3MI5 - chains A and M of the 12 polymer chains in the assembly; structure by X-ray diffraction, 1.78 A resolution.

== Chain A ==
Protein: Protocatechuate 3,4-dioxygenase alpha chain
Organism: Pseudomonas putida
Notes: EC 1.13.11.3
UniProt: P00436 (PCXA_PSEPU); residues 1-200 here correspond to UniProt positions 2-201 (UniProt number = residue number + 1)
Amino-acid sequence (200 residues; each row starts with the number of its first residue):
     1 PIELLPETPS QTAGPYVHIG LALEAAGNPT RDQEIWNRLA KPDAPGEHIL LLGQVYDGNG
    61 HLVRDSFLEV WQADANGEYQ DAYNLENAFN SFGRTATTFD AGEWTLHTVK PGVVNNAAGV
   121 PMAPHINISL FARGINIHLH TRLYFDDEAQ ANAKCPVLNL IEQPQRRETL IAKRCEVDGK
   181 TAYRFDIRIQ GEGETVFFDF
Ligand contacts: catechol (CAQ): Asn-152, Ala-153, Leu-158, Asn-159, Pro-164, Arg-167, Glu-168, Ile-171
Curated features (UniProtKB/Swiss-Prot):
  - binding site (3,4-dihydroxybenzoate): Arg-133

== Chain M ==
Protein: Protocatechuate 3,4-dioxygenase beta chain
Organism: Pseudomonas putida
Notes: EC 1.13.11.3
UniProt: P00437 (PCXB_PSEPU); residues 301-538 here correspond to UniProt positions 2-239 (UniProt number = residue number - 299)
Amino-acid sequence (238 residues; row label = number of the first residue in the row):
   301 PAQDNSRFVI RDRNWHPKAL TPDYKTSIAR SPRQALVSIP QSISETTGPN FSHLGFGAHD
   361 HDLLLNFNNG GLPIGERIIV AGRVVDQYGK PVPNTLVEMW QANAGGRYRH KNDRYLAPLD
   421 PNFGGVGRCL TDSDGYYSFR TIKPGPHPWR NGPNDWRPAH IYFGISGPSI ATKLITQLYF
   481 EGDPLIPMCP IVKSIANPEA VQQLIAKLDM NNANPMDCLA YRFDIVLRGQ RKTHFENC
Differences from the reference sequence: engineered mutation His-447 (Tyr148 in P00437), Tyr-462 (His163 in P00437)
Bound ions: Fe ion: Tyr-408, His-460, Tyr-462 (together with catechol)
Ligand contacts: catechol (CAQ): Tyr-408, His-447, Trp-449, Arg-457, His-460, Tyr-462

== Interface between chain A and chain M ==
Residue-residue contacts (175; chain A residue first):
  Leu-4(A) / Val-309(M)  hydrophobic
  Leu-4(A) / Gln-387(M)
  Leu-4(A) / Tyr-388(M)  hydrophobic
  Leu-5(A) / Asp-386(M)
  Leu-5(A) / Gln-387(M)  hydrogen bond (backbone-side chain)
  Pro-6(A) / Trp-315(M)  hydrophobic
  Pro-6(A) / Gln-503(M)  hydrogen bond (backbone-side chain)
  Pro-6(A) / Val-526(M)
  Glu-7(A) / Arg-311(M)  salt bridge
  Glu-7(A) / Trp-315(M)  hydrogen bond (backbone-side chain)
  Glu-7(A) / His-316(M)  salt bridge
  Glu-7(A) / Gln-387(M)
  Glu-7(A) / Gln-503(M)
  Glu-7(A) / Val-526(M)
  Glu-7(A) / Arg-528(M)
  Thr-8(A) / His-316(M)
  Thr-8(A) / Leu-474(M)
  Thr-8(A) / Thr-476(M)
  Thr-8(A) / Gln-503(M)
  Thr-8(A) / Leu-504(M)
  Thr-8(A) / Ile-525(M)
  Thr-8(A) / Val-526(M)  hydrogen bond (side chain-backbone)
  Pro-9(A) / His-316(M)
  Pro-9(A) / Thr-476(M)  hydrogen bond (backbone-side chain)
  Pro-9(A) / Ile-495(M)  hydrophobic
  Pro-9(A) / Ala-500(M)
  Pro-9(A) / Gln-503(M)
  Pro-9(A) / Leu-504(M)
  Ser-10(A) / His-316(M)  hydrogen bond (backbone-side chain)
  Ser-10(A) / Pro-317(M)
  Ser-10(A) / Leu-474(M)
  Ser-10(A) / Ile-475(M)  hydrogen bond (side chain-backbone)
  Gln-11(A) / Ile-475(M)  hydrogen bond (backbone-backbone)
  Gln-11(A) / Thr-476(M)
  Gln-11(A) / Gln-477(M)
  Gln-11(A) / Tyr-479(M)  hydrogen bond
  Gln-11(A) / Ile-491(M)  hydrogen bond (side chain-backbone)
  Gln-11(A) / Val-492(M)
  Gln-11(A) / Ser-494(M)  hydrogen bond
  Gln-11(A) / Ile-495(M)
  Gln-11(A) / Leu-504(M)
  Thr-12(A) / Tyr-324(M)  hydrogen bond
  Thr-12(A) / Tyr-462(M)
  Thr-12(A) / Gln-477(M)  hydrogen bond (backbone-side chain)
  Ala-13(A) / Trp-400(M)
  Ala-13(A) / Tyr-462(M)
  Ala-13(A) / Ile-475(M)  hydrophobic
  Pro-15(A) / His-410(M)
  Tyr-16(A) / Trp-400(M)
  Tyr-16(A) / Tyr-408(M)  hydrophobic
  Tyr-16(A) / His-410(M)
  Tyr-16(A) / Asn-412(M)  hydrogen bond (side chain-backbone)
  Tyr-16(A) / Asp-413(M)
  Val-17(A) / Trp-400(M)
  His-18(A) / His-410(M)  hydrogen bond
  Ile-19(A) / Trp-400(M)  hydrophobic
  Ile-19(A) / Tyr-408(M)  hydrophobic
  Ile-19(A) / Arg-409(M)
  Ile-19(A) / His-410(M)
  Ile-19(A) / Gly-425(M)
  Ile-19(A) / Val-426(M)
  Gly-20(A) / Trp-400(M)
  Gly-20(A) / Val-426(M)
  Leu-21(A) / Glu-398(M)
  Leu-21(A) / Trp-400(M)  hydrophobic
  Leu-21(A) / Ile-475(M)  hydrophobic
  Ala-25(A) / Lys-411(M)
  Ala-26(A) / His-410(M)
  Ala-26(A) / Lys-411(M)  hydrogen bond (backbone-backbone)
  Gly-27(A) / Lys-411(M)
  Asn-28(A) / Arg-409(M)  hydrogen bond (side chain-backbone)
  Arg-31(A) / Val-426(M)
  Arg-31(A) / Arg-428(M)
  Gln-33(A) / Leu-354(M)
  Gln-33(A) / Gly-355(M)  hydrogen bond (side chain-backbone)
  Gln-33(A) / Arg-428(M)  hydrogen bond (backbone-side chain)
  Ile-35(A) / Phe-351(M)  hydrophobic
  Ile-35(A) / Leu-396(M)  hydrophobic
  Asp-57(A) / Ala-329(M)
  Gly-58(A) / Ala-329(M)  hydrogen bond (backbone-backbone)
  Asn-59(A) / Ala-329(M)
  Val-63(A) / Arg-330(M)
  Asp-65(A) / Arg-330(M)  salt bridge
  Glu-69(A) / Lys-473(M)  salt bridge
  Trp-71(A) / Ser-344(M)  hydrogen bond (side chain-backbone)
  Trp-71(A) / Thr-347(M)  hydrogen bond
  Trp-71(A) / Gly-348(M)
  Trp-71(A) / Pro-349(M)
  Trp-71(A) / Ile-470(M)  hydrophobic
  Glu-78(A) / Pro-301(M)
  Tyr-79(A) / Pro-301(M)
  Tyr-79(A) / Ala-302(M)  hydrogen bond (backbone-backbone)
  Tyr-79(A) / Ile-343(M)  hydrophobic
  Tyr-79(A) / Ser-344(M)  hydrogen bond
  Tyr-79(A) / Thr-347(M)
  Gln-80(A) / Pro-301(M)
  Asp-81(A) / Ala-302(M)
  Asp-81(A) / Gly-348(M)
  Asp-81(A) / Pro-349(M)
  Asp-81(A) / Asn-350(M)  hydrogen bond (backbone-backbone)
  Tyr-83(A) / Asn-350(M)  hydrogen bond (backbone-backbone)
  Tyr-83(A) / Phe-351(M)  hydrophobic
  Asn-84(A) / His-353(M)
  Phe-92(A) / Pro-349(M)  hydrophobic
  Phe-92(A) / Phe-351(M)  hydrophobic
  Arg-94(A) / Glu-398(M)  salt bridge
  Phe-99(A) / His-410(M)
  Phe-99(A) / Lys-411(M)
  Phe-99(A) / Asn-412(M)
  Val-114(A) / Ile-343(M)  hydrophobic
  Ala-117(A) / Arg-307(M)
  Ala-117(A) / Gln-341(M)
  Ala-117(A) / Asn-537(M)  hydrogen bond (backbone-side chain)
  Ala-118(A) / Asn-537(M)
  Met-122(A) / Ser-342(M)
  Met-122(A) / Ser-344(M)
  His-125(A) / Ser-344(M)  hydrogen bond
  Asn-127(A) / Ser-344(M)
  Asn-127(A) / Glu-345(M)
  Asn-127(A) / Ile-470(M)
  Phe-131(A) / Lys-473(M)
  Phe-131(A) / Ile-475(M)  hydrophobic
  Arg-133(A) / Tyr-324(M)
  Arg-133(A) / Thr-326(M)
  Arg-133(A) / Arg-330(M)  hydrogen bond (backbone-side chain)
  Gly-134(A) / Tyr-324(M)  hydrogen bond (backbone-side chain)
  Gly-134(A) / Thr-326(M)
  Gly-134(A) / Ser-327(M)
  Ile-135(A) / Arg-330(M)
  Asn-136(A) / Pro-317(M)
  Asn-136(A) / Lys-318(M)  hydrogen bond (side chain-backbone)
  Asn-136(A) / Ala-319(M)  hydrogen bond (side chain-backbone)
  Asn-136(A) / Thr-321(M)  hydrogen bond
  Asn-136(A) / Tyr-324(M)
  Asn-136(A) / Ser-494(M)
  Ile-137(A) / Arg-313(M)
  Ile-137(A) / His-316(M)
  Ile-137(A) / Pro-317(M)
  His-138(A) / Arg-311(M)
  His-138(A) / Lys-473(M)
  Leu-139(A) / Pro-332(M)  hydrophobic
  His-140(A) / Arg-311(M)
  Arg-142(A) / Ser-342(M)
  Arg-142(A) / Ser-344(M)
  Arg-142(A) / Glu-345(M)  salt bridge
  Leu-160(A) / Val-337(M)
  Leu-160(A) / Ile-339(M)  hydrophobic
  Leu-160(A) / Pro-340(M)
  Arg-166(A) / Gln-334(M)
  Ile-189(A) / Arg-330(M)
  Ile-189(A) / Ser-331(M)
  Ile-189(A) / Pro-332(M)
  Gln-190(A) / Ile-328(M)  hydrogen bond (side chain-backbone)
  Gln-190(A) / Ala-329(M)
  Gln-190(A) / Ser-331(M)  hydrogen bond (side chain-backbone)
  Gln-190(A) / Arg-333(M)
  Glu-194(A) / Pro-332(M)
  Glu-194(A) / Arg-333(M)  hydrogen bond (side chain-backbone)
  Glu-194(A) / Gln-334(M)  hydrogen bond (side chain-backbone)
  Val-196(A) / Val-337(M)  hydrophobic
  Phe-197(A) / Pro-332(M)  hydrophobic
  Phe-197(A) / Leu-336(M)
  Phe-197(A) / Val-337(M)  hydrogen bond (backbone-backbone)
  Phe-198(A) / Val-337(M)
  Phe-198(A) / Ile-339(M)  hydrophobic
  Asp-199(A) / Arg-313(M)  salt bridge
  Asp-199(A) / Val-337(M)  hydrogen bond (backbone-backbone)
  Asp-199(A) / Ser-338(M)
  Asp-199(A) / Ile-339(M)  hydrogen bond (backbone-backbone)
  Phe-200(A) / Ile-310(M)
  Phe-200(A) / Ile-339(M)
  Phe-200(A) / Gln-341(M)  hydrogen bond (backbone-side chain)
  Phe-200(A) / Glu-345(M)
  Phe-200(A) / Ala-471(M)  hydrophobic
  Phe-200(A) / Arg-528(M)  hydrogen bond (backbone-side chain)
Other interface residues (no listed pair), chain A (78 interface residues in all): Gly-14, Leu-23, Pro-29, Glu-34, Leu-62, Arg-64, Ala-82, Asn-115, Asn-116, Ala-132, Val-157, Ile-161
Other interface residues (no listed pair), chain M (86 interface residues in all): Asp-304, Ala-335, Asp-360, Phe-367, Val-385, Gly-389, His-447, Asp-524, Leu-527, Glu-536

== Overview ==
78 residues of chain A and 86 residues of chain M are in contact, with 42 hydrogen bonds and 7 salt bridges.
Among the polar pairs are Glu-7(A)/Arg-311(M), Glu-7(A)/His-316(M) and Asp-65(A)/Arg-330(M). One catechol
molecule is bound between chain A and chain M.
Chain A is Protocatechuate 3,4-dioxygenase alpha chain and chain M is Protocatechuate 3,4-dioxygenase beta
chain, both from Pseudomonas putida; the structure, Axial Ligand Swapping In Double Mutant Maintains
Intradiol-cleavage Chemistry in Protocatechuate 3,4-Dioxygenase, was determined by X-ray diffraction.
